PDB entry 7TKF | electron microscopy, 7.10 A resolution (low resolution: residue-level contacts below are approximate; hydrogen-bond / salt-bridge calls are withheld) | chains A and E of the 27 polymer chains in the assembly

Chain A:
Name: ATP synthase subunit alpha
Source organism: Saccharomyces cerevisiae
Reference sequence: P07251 (ATPA_YEAST); residues 1-510 here correspond to UniProt positions 36-545 (UniProt number = residue number + 35)
Chain sequence (510 residues; numbered 1 to 510; the number before each row is that of its first residue):
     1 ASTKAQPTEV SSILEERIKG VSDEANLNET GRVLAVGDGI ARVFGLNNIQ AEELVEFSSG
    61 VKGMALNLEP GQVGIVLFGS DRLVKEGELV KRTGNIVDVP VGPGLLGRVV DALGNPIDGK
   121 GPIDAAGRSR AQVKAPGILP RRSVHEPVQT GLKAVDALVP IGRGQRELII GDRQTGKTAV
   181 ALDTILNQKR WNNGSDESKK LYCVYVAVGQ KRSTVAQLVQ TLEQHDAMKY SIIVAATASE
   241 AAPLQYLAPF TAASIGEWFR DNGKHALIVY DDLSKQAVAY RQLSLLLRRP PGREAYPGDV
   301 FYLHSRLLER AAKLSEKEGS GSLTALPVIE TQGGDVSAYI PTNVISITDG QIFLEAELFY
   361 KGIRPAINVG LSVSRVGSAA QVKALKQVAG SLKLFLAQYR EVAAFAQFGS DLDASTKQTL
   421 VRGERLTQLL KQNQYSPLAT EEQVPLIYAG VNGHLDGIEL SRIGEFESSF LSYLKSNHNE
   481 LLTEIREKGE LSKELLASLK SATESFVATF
Not modelled in the structure: 1-8, 510
Curated features (UniProtKB/Swiss-Prot):
  - binding site (ATP): G171 to T178
  - site: S372 (Required for activity)
  - modified residue (Phosphoserine): S22, S143

Chain E:
Name: ATP synthase subunit beta
Source organism: Saccharomyces cerevisiae
Notes: EC 7.1.2.2
Reference sequence: P00830 (ATPB_YEAST); residues 1-478 here correspond to UniProt positions 34-511 (UniProt number = residue number + 33)
Chain sequence (478 residues; row label = number of the first residue in the row):
     1 ASAAQSTPIT GKVTAVIGAI VDVHFEQSEL PAILNALEIK TPQGKLVLEV AQHLGENTVR
    61 TIAMDGTEGL VRGEKVLDTG GPISVPVGRE TLGRIINVIG EPIDERGPIK SKLRKPIHAD
   121 PPSFAEQSTS AEILETGIKV VDLLAPYARG GKIGLFGGAG VGKTVFIQEL INNIAKAHGG
   181 FSVFTGVGER TREGNDLYRE MKETGVINLE GESKVALVFG QMNEPPGARA RVALTGLTIA
   241 EYFRDEEGQD VLLFIDNIFR FTQAGSEVSA LLGRIPSAVG YQPTLATDMG LLQERITTTK
   301 KGSVTSVQAV YVPADDLTDP APATTFAHLD ATTVLSRGIS ELGIYPAVDP LDSKSRLLDA
   361 AVVGQEHYDV ASKVQETLQT YKSLQDIIAI LGMDELSEQD KLTVERARKI QRFLSQPFAV
   421 AEVFTGIPGK LVRLKDTVAS FKAVLEGKYD NIPEHAFYMV GGIEDVVAKA EKLAAEAN
Not modelled in the structure: 1-5, 476-478
Curated features (UniProtKB/Swiss-Prot):
  - binding site (ATP): G157 to T164
  - modified residue: T79 (Phosphothreonine), T204 (Phosphothreonine), S340 (Phosphoserine)

Interface between chain A and chain E:
Contacting residue pairs (13):
  I49(A) - L70(E)
  I49(A) - V71(E)
  Q50(A) - L70(E)
  A51(A) - G69(E)
  A51(A) - L70(E)
  L66(A) - V16(E)
  N67(A) - V16(E)
  L68(A) - A15(E)
  L68(A) - V16(E)
  E69(A) - T14(E)
  P70(A) - T14(E)
  I138(A) - T191(E)
  D411(A) - I390(E)
Other interface residues (no listed pair), chain A (14 interface residues in all): N47, S305, R306, L412
Other interface residues (no listed pair), chain E (13 interface residues in all): I17, E68, R72, N195, N223

In short:
The interface between chain A and chain E involves 14 residues on one side and 13 on the other. Curated
annotation (UniProt) lists 8 ATP-binding residues on chain A; 8 ATP-binding residues on chain E.
Chain A is ATP synthase subunit alpha and chain E is ATP synthase subunit beta, both from Saccharomyces
cerevisiae; the structure, Yeast ATP synthase State 2binding(b) with 10 mM ATP backbone model, was determined
by electron microscopy together with 7TJS, 7TJT, 7TJU, 7TJV, 7TJW, 7TJX and 30 further entries from the same
study.
